Entry 8SNK (X-ray diffraction, 1.85 A resolution); this record covers chains B and E of the 3 polymer chains in the assembly.

[Chain B (and E)]
Name: metformin hydrolase subunit B
Source organism: Pseudomonas mendocina
Notes: chain E of this document is another copy of the same molecule, construct and numbering; everything in this record applies to it too
Sequence (348 residues; each row starts with the number of its first residue):
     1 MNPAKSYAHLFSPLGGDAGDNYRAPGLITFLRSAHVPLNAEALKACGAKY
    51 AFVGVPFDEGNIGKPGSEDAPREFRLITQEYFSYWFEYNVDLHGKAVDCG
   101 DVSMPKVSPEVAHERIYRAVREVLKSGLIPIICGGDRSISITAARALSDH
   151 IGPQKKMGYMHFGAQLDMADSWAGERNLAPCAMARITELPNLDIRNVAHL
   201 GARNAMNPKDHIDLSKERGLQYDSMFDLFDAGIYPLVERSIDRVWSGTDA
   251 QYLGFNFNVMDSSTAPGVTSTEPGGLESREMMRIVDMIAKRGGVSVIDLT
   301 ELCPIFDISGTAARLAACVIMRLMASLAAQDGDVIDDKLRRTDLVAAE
Not modelled in the structure: 1-5, 15-26, 344-348

[How chain B and chain E interact]
Contacting residue pairs - 60 pairs, chain B then chain E:
  Leu10(B) with Pro208(E); Lys209(E), hydrogen bond (backbone-backbone)
  Phe11(B) with Pro208(E); Lys209(E); Asp210(E)
  Ser12(B) with Ala169(E); Ser171(E); Trp172(E); Pro208(E); Asp210(E), hydrogen bond; His211(E), hydrogen bond
  Pro13(B) with Trp172(E); Ala173(E), hydrogen bond (backbone-backbone)
  Leu14(B) with Ala173(E); Gly174(E)
  Glu80(B) with Met206(E)
  Tyr81(B) with Glu272(E), hydrogen bond
  Phe82(B) with Trp172(E), hydrophobic; Ala205(E); Met206(E), hydrophobic; Pro208(E), hydrophobic
  Tyr84(B) with Ala205(E); Lys209(E)
  Trp85(B) with Asn204(E); Ala205(E)
  Phe86(B) with Ala202(E); Arg203(E); Asn204(E); Asn207(E); Ile212(E), hydrophobic
  Glu87(B) with Arg203(E); Asn204(E), hydrogen bond (side chain-backbone); Phe226(E)
  Ser263(B) with Ser263(E)
  Glu277(B) with Glu277(E)
  Ser278(B) with Asp261(E), hydrogen bond; Gly274(E), hydrogen bond (side chain-backbone)
  Arg279(B) with Phe229(E); Gly275(E), hydrogen bond (side chain-backbone); Leu276(E); Glu277(E), salt bridge; Glu280(E), salt bridge
  Met282(B) with Pro273(E), hydrophobic; Gly274(E)
  Asp286(B) with Phe226(E)
  Ile308(B) with Ile308(E), hydrophobic
  Ser309(B) with Phe306(E), hydrogen bond (side chain-backbone); Ile308(E)
  Arg314(B) with Thr271(E); Pro273(E)
  Cys318(B) with Pro273(E)
  Arg322(B) with Asn204(E), hydrogen bond; Phe226(E)
  Ile335(B) with Lys209(E)
  Asp336(B) with Lys209(E)
  Asp337(B) with Lys209(E), salt bridge
  Leu339(B) with Lys209(E), hydrogen bond (backbone-side chain)
  Arg340(B) with Lys209(E); Asp213(E), salt bridge
  Arg341(B) with Ser171(E)
Also at the interface, not in a pair above, chain B (31 interface residues in all): Thr264, Leu315
Also at the interface, not in a pair above, chain E (36 interface residues in all): Tyr222, Ser224, Ile233, Pro266, Asp307

[Overview]
Chain B and chain E form an interface of 31 and 36 residues respectively; the contacts include 12 hydrogen
bonds and 4 salt bridges. Polar contacts include Arg279(B)-Glu277(E), Arg279(B)-Glu280(E) and
Asp337(B)-Lys209(E).
Both chains are metformin hydrolase subunit B (Pseudomonas mendocina). Entry 8SNK (Crystal structure of
metformin hydrolase (MfmAB) from Pseudomonas mendocina sp. MET-2 mutant (MfmA/D188N)) was determined by X-ray
diffraction (same publication as 8SNF and 8SP2).
